Entry 4IP0 (X-ray diffraction, 1.29 A resolution); this record covers chains A and B of the 6 polymer chains in the assembly.

[Chain A (and B)]
Name: Uridine phosphorylase
From: Vibrio cholerae
Notes: EC 2.4.2.3; chain B of this document is another copy of the same molecule, construct and numbering; everything in this record applies to it too
UniProtKB: Q9K4U1 (Q9K4U1_VIBCL); residues 1-253 here = UniProt positions 1-253
Amino-acid sequence (253 residues; row label = number of the first residue in the row):
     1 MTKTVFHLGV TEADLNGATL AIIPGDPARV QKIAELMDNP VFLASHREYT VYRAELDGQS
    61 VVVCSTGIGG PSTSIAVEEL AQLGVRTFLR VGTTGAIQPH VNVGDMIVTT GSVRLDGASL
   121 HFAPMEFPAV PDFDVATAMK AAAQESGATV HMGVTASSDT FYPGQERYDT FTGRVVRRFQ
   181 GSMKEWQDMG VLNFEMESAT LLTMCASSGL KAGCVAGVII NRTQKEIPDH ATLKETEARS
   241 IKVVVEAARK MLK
Disordered / not traced: 1-2
Ion coordination: Na+: E48, I68, S72 (shared with E48(B), I68(B), S72(B) of chain B)

[Interface between chain A and chain B]
Pairs across the interface (101; chain A residue first):
  F6(A) with P228(B), hydrophobic
  H7(A) with I68(B); F161(B)
  G25(A) with R47(B)
  D26(A) with R47(B)
  R47(A) with G25(B); D26(B); P27(B); R29(B); I68(B)
  E48(A) with E48(B); G67(B); I68(B), hydrogen bond (side chain-backbone)
  Y49(A) with I68(B)
  G67(A) with E48(B)
  I68(A) with H7(B); R47(B); E48(B), hydrogen bond (backbone-side chain); Y49(B); S72(B); I75(B), hydrophobic
  G69(A) with P71(B)
  P71(A) with G69(B); P71(B); D159(B); M196(B), hydrophobic
  S72(A) with I68(B)
  S74(A) with T160(B)
  I75(A) with I68(B), hydrophobic; F161(B), hydrophobic
  E78(A) with Y162(B); T170(B); F171(B), hydrogen bond (side chain-backbone)
  E79(A) with Y162(B), hydrogen bond
  A81(A) with F171(B)
  Q82(A) with D169(B); T170(B); F171(B)
  R86(A) with F171(B)
  L115(A) with H121(B), hydrogen bond (backbone-side chain)
  G117(A) with G117(B); D159(B), hydrogen bond (backbone-side chain)
  A118(A) with D159(B), hydrogen bond (backbone-side chain); T160(B)
  L120(A) with V176(B); R178(B)
  H121(A) with L115(B), hydrogen bond (side chain-backbone); S158(B); D159(B); T160(B), hydrogen bond; P163(B); G164(B); V176(B); R178(B); F179(B)
  F122(A) with T160(B); P163(B), hydrophobic; V176(B)
  A123(A) with V176(B), hydrophobic
  S158(A) with H121(B)
  D159(A) with P71(B); S74(B); G117(B), hydrogen bond (side chain-backbone); A118(B), hydrogen bond (side chain-backbone); H121(B); D159(B)
  T160(A) with S74(B); H121(B), hydrogen bond; F122(B)
  F161(A) with H7(B); I75(B), hydrophobic
  Y162(A) with E78(B); E79(B), hydrogen bond; Q82(B)
  P163(A) with H121(B); F122(B), hydrophobic
  G164(A) with H121(B)
  D169(A) with Q82(B)
  T170(A) with E78(B); Q82(B)
  F171(A) with E78(B), hydrogen bond (backbone-side chain); A81(B); R86(B); S208(B); L210(B), hydrophobic
  T172(A) with S208(B)
  R174(A) with S207(B), hydrogen bond (side chain-backbone); S208(B)
  V176(A) with L120(B); H121(B); F122(B); A123(B), hydrophobic
  R178(A) with L120(B); H121(B)
  F179(A) with H121(B)
  M196(A) with P71(B), hydrophobic
  S207(A) with R174(B), hydrogen bond (backbone-side chain)
  S208(A) with F171(B); T172(B); R174(B)
  L210(A) with F171(B), hydrophobic
Other interface residues (no listed pair), chain A (49 interface residues in all): P27, G70, D116, P124
Other interface residues (no listed pair), chain B (55 interface residues in all): F6, G70, T93, D116, P124, I219, I227, L233

[Overview]
49 residues of chain A face 55 of chain B across their interface, with 16 hydrogen bonds. Polar pairs include
E48(A)-I68(B), E78(A)-F171(B) and E79(A)-Y162(B). E48(A), I68(A) and S72(A) form the Na+ site.
Both chains are Uridine phosphorylase (Vibrio cholerae). Entry 4IP0 (X-Ray Structure of the Complex Uridine
Phosphorylase from Vibrio cholerae with Phosphate Ion at 1.29 A ...) was determined by X-ray diffraction,
deposited together with 5C80, 4OEH, 4OGL and 4LZW.
